4YLO - chains D and F of the 9 polymer chains in the assembly; structure by X-ray diffraction, 6.00 A resolution (low resolution: residue-level contacts below are approximate; hydrogen-bond / salt-bridge calls are withheld).

Chain D:
Protein: DNA-directed RNA polymerase subunit beta'
Organism: Escherichia coli
Notes: EC 2.7.7.6
UniProt: A7ZUK2 (RPOC_ECO24); residue numbers follow UniProt; this construct covers 1-1407
Amino-acid sequence (1407 residues; numbered 1 to 1407; the number before each row is that of its first residue):
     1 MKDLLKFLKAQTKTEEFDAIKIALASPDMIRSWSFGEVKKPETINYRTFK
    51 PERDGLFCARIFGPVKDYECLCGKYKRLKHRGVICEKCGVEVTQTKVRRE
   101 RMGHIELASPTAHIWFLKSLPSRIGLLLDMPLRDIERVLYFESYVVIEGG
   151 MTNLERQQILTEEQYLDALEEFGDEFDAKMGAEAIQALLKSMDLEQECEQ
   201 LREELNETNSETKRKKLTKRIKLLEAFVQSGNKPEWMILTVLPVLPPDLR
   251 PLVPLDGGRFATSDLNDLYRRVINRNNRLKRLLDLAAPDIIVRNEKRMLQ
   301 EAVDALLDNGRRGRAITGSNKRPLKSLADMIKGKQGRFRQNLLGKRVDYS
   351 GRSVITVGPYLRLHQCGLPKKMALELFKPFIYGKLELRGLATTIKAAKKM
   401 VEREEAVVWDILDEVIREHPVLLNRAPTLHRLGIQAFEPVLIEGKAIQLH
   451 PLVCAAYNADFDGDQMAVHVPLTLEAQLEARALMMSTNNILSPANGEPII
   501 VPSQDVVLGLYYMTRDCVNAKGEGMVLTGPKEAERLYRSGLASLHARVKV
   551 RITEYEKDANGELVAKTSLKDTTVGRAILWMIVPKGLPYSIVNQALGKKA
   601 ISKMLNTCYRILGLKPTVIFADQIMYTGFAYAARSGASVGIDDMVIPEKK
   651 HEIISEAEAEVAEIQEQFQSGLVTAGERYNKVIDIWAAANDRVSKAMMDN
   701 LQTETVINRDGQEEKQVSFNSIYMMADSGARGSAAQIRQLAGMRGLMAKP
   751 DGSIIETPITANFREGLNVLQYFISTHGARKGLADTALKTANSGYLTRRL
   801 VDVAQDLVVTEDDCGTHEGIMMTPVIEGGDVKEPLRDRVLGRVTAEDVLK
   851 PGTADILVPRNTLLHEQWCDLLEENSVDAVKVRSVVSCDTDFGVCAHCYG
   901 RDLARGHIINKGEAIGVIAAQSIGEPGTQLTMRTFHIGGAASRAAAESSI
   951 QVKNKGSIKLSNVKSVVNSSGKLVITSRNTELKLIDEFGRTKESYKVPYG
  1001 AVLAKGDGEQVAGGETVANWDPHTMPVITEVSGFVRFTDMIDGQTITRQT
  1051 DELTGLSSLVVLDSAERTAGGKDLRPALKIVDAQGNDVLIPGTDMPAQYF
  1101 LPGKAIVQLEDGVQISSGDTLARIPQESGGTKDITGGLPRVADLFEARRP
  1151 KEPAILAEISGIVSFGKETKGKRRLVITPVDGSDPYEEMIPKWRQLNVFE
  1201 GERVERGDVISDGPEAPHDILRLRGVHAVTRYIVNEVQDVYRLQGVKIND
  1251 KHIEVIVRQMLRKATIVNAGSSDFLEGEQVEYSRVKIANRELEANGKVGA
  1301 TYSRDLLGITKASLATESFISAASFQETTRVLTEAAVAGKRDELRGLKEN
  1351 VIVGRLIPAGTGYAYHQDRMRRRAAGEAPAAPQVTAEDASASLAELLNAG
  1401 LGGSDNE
Not modelled in the structure: 1-14, 1377-1407
Cystine bridges: Cys895-Cys898
Ion coordination: Zn2+ site 1: Cys70, Cys72, Cys85, Cys88; Zn2+ site 2 near Arg883 (its only coordinating residue here)
Curated features (UniProtKB/Swiss-Prot):
  - binding site (Zn(2+)): Cys70, Cys72, Cys85, Cys88, Cys814, Cys888, Cys895, Cys898
  - binding site (Mg(2+)): Asp460, Asp462, Asp464
  - modified residue: Lys972 (N6-acetyllysine)

Chain F:
Protein: RNA polymerase sigma factor RpoD
Organism: Escherichia coli
UniProt: P00579 (RPOD_ECOLI); residue numbers follow UniProt; this construct covers 1-613
Amino-acid sequence (628 residues; row label = number of the first residue in the row; numbers below 1 keep their minus sign (Met-14 is residue -14)):
   -14 MRGSHHHHHHTDQFTMEQNPQSQLKLLVTRGKEQGYLTYAEVNDHLPEDI
    36 VDSDQIEDIIQMINDMGIQVMEEAPDADDLMLAENTADEDAAEAAAQVLS
    86 SVESEIGRTTDPVRMYMREMGTVELLTREGEIDIAKRIEDGINQVQCSVA
   136 EYPEAITYLLEQYDRVEAEEARLSDLITGFVDPNAEEDLAPTATHVGSEL
   186 SQEDLDDDEDEDEEDGDDDSADDDNSIDPELAREKFAELRAQYVVTRDTI
   236 KAKGRSHATAQEEILKLSEVFKQFRLVPKQFDYLVNSMRVMMDRVRTQER
   286 LIMKLCVEQCKMPKKNFITLFTGNETSDTWFNAAIAMNKPWSEKLHDVSE
   336 EVHRALQKLQQIEEETGLTIEQVKDINRRMSIGEAKARRAKKEMVEANLR
   386 LVISIAKKYTNRGLQFLDLIQEGNIGLMKAVDKFEYRRGYKFSTYATWWI
   436 RQAITRSIADQARTIRIPVHMIETINKLNRISRQMLQEMGREPTPEELAE
   486 RMLMPEDKIRKVLKIAKEPISMETPIGDDEDSHLGDFIEDTTLELPLDSA
   536 TTESLRAATHDVLAGLTAREAKVLRMRFGIDMNTDYTLEEVGKQFDVTRE
   586 RIRQIEAKALRKLRHPSRSEVLRSFLDD
Not modelled in the structure: -14 to 78, 172-209
Sequence notes: expression tag (-14 to 0)
Curated features (UniProtKB/Swiss-Prot):
  - DNA-binding region: Leu573 to Ala592 (H-T-H motif)
  - region: Arg584 to Arg599 (Interaction with anti-sigma factors)
  - motif: Asp403 to Gln406 (Interaction with polymerase core subunit RpoC)
  - site: Arg562 (Interaction with anti-sigma factors)
  - mutagenesis: Ala553 (A553D: Disrupts the interaction with Escherichia phage lambda antitermination protein Q), Arg596 (R596D/E: 2-fold reduction in activation of class II Crp-dependent promoters)

Chain D / chain F interface:
Pairs across the interface (83):
  Thr43(D) - Thr449(F)
  Tyr46(D) - Met456(F)
  Arg77(D) - Asp570(F)
  Lys79(D) - Asn568(F)
  Lys79(D) - Thr569(F)
  Arg81(D) - Asn568(F)
  Lys96(D) - Thr527(F)
  Arg133(D) - Ile91(F)
  Arg133(D) - Gly92(F)
  Arg133(D) - Arg93(F)
  Glu136(D) - Arg93(F)
  Arg137(D) - Glu88(F)
  Tyr140(D) - Thr95(F)
  Tyr140(D) - Met100(F)
  Glu142(D) - Glu88(F)
  Glu142(D) - Ile91(F)
  Glu142(D) - Met100(F)
  Thr161(D) - Glu88(F)
  Glu162(D) - Leu84(F)
  Glu163(D) - Ala81(F)
  Pro251(D) - Met507(F)
  Leu255(D) - Phe522(F)
  Arg259(D) - Lys502(F)
  Arg259(D) - Glu503(F)
  Arg259(D) - Ile505(F)
  Phe260(D) - Pro504(F)
  Phe260(D) - Ile505(F)
  Ala261(D) - Ile505(F)
  Ala261(D) - Met507(F)
  Ala261(D) - Leu519(F)
  Thr262(D) - Ile505(F)
  Thr262(D) - Ser506(F)
  Thr262(D) - Met507(F)
  Ser263(D) - Met507(F)
  Asp264(D) - Ser506(F)
  Asp264(D) - Glu508(F)
  Arg270(D) - Ala447(F)
  Arg271(D) - Gln400(F)
  Arg271(D) - Asp403(F)
  Arg275(D) - Gln400(F)
  Arg275(D) - Asp403(F)
  Arg278(D) - Gln406(F)
  Arg278(D) - Glu407(F)
  Arg281(D) - Glu407(F)
  Arg281(D) - Arg441(F)
  Leu282(D) - Ile410(F)
  Pro288(D) - Val380(F)
  Pro288(D) - Met413(F)
  Ile290(D) - Glu104(F)
  Ile291(D) - Gln406(F)
  Ile291(D) - Asn409(F)
  Ile291(D) - Met413(F)
  Arg293(D) - Glu104(F)
  Asn294(D) - Tyr101(F)
  Asn294(D) - Gln406(F)
  Glu295(D) - Gln406(F)
  Arg297(D) - Met100(F)
  Arg297(D) - Glu104(F)
  Met298(D) - Leu402(F)
  Met298(D) - Asp403(F)
  Met298(D) - Gln406(F)
  Glu301(D) - Pro97(F)
  Arg312(D) - Thr95(F)
  Gly313(D) - Thr95(F)
  Arg314(D) - Asp96(F)
  Arg322(D) - Ser506(F)
  Arg322(D) - Glu508(F)
  Arg322(D) - Thr509(F)
  Arg322(D) - Pro510(F)
  Lys325(D) - Glu508(F)
  Met330(D) - Glu508(F)
  Gln335(D) - Asp516(F)
  Gln340(D) - Asp521(F)
  Lys378(D) - Leu532(F)
  Thr392(D) - Ser609(F)
  Thr393(D) - Ser539(F)
  Thr393(D) - Phe610(F)
  Ile394(D) - Ala535(F)
  Ile394(D) - Ser539(F)
  Lys395(D) - Ser609(F)
  Lys395(D) - Phe610(F)
  Lys395(D) - Asp612(F)
  Ala396(D) - Ser609(F)
Interface residues without a listed pair, chain D (60 interface residues in all): Glu42, Ile44, Phe141, Leu252, Asn274, Ala287, Asn320, Tyr382, Lys398
Interface residues without a listed pair, chain F (58 interface residues in all): Ser89, Leu384, Gln446, Ile450, Arg451, Ile452, Glu515, His518, Thr536, Val606

In short:
60 residues of chain D face 58 of chain F across their interface. Cys70(D), Cys72(D), Cys85(D) and Cys88(D)
coordinate Zn2+ site 1. UniProt lists 8 Zn2+-binding residues and 3 Mg2+-binding residues on chain D; 2
mutagenesis sites on chain F.
Chain D is DNA-directed RNA polymerase subunit beta' and chain F is RNA polymerase sigma factor RpoD, both
from Escherichia coli; the structure, E. coli Transcription Initiation Complex - 16-bp spacer and 4-nt RNA,
was determined by X-ray diffraction (same publication as 4YLN and 4YLP).
